Entry 5F8A (X-ray diffraction, 1.76 A resolution); this record covers chains D and B of the 4 polymer chains in the assembly.

== Chain D ==
Molecule: 12-nt DNA strand
Sequence (12 nucleotides; numbered 1 to 12; the number before each row is that of its first residue):
     1 AAAGATATCTTT

== Chain B ==
Protein: Type-2 restriction enzyme EcoRV
Organism: Escherichia coli
Notes: EC 3.1.21.4
UniProtKB: P04390 (T2E5_ECOLX); residues 2-245 here = UniProt positions 2-245
Amino-acid sequence (244 residues; each row starts with the number of its first residue):
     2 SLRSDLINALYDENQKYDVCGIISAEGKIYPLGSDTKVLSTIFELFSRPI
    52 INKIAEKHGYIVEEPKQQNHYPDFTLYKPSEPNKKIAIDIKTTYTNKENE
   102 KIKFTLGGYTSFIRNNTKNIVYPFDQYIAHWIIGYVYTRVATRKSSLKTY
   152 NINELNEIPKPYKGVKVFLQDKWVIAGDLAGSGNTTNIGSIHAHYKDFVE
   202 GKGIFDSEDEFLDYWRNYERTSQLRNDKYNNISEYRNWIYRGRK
Curated features (UniProtKB/Swiss-Prot):
  - active site: Asp-74, Asp-90, Lys-92
  - binding site (Mg(2+)): Glu-45, Asp-74, Asp-90
  - mutagenesis: Asn-70 (N70Q: Decrease in activity), Pro-73 (P73A/G: Loss of activity), Asp-74 (D74A: Loss of activity; D74E: Decrease in activity), Asp-90 (D90A/N/E/T: Loss of activity), Lys-92 (K92E: Loss of activity), Ser-183 to Asn-188 (Weak, non-specific phosphodiesterase activity), Ser-183 (S183A/T: Decrease in activity; S183I: Loss of activity), Asn-185 (N185D/A/Q: Loss of activity), Thr-186 (T186S/N: Loss of activity), Thr-187 (T187S/N: No loss of activity), Asn-188 (N188A/Q/T: Decrease in activity; N188D: Loss of activity), Gly-190 (G190A: No loss of activity), 1 further mutagenesis entry in UniProt
Ion coordination: Na+: Asn-15, Tyr-18, Asp-19 (together with 1,2-ethanediol); lutetium (III) ion: Glu-45, Asp-74
What the authors report for this chain:
  - lutetium (III) ion coordination: Glu-45, Asp-74
  - conformationally variable residues (side-chain flip): Glu-45
  - catalytic residues: Glu-45, Asp-74, Asp-90
  - contacts within the chain: Val-20/Ile-43, Ile-87/Ile-129 (hydrophobic contact)
  - self-association interface (contacts with another copy of this molecule); pairs are residue here / residue on that copy: Ile-43/Ile-23
  - binding site for the 12-nt DNA strand: Thr-37
  - binding site for the 12-nt DNA strand (chain D): Lys-38, Tyr-219, Ser-223, Gln-224, Arg-226
  - mutagenesis - L33V, L40V: decreased stability

== How chain D and chain B interact ==
Contacting residue pairs - 27 pairs, chain D then chain B:
  DA5(D) with Thr-111(B), hydrogen bond to the phosphate; Ser-112(B), phosphate contact; Lys-119(B), salt bridge to the phosphate; Asn-120(B), phosphate contact
  DT6(D) with Asn-70(B), sugar contact; Gly-109(B), phosphate contact; Ser-112(B), hydrogen bond to the phosphate; Phe-113(B), phosphate contact; Asn-120(B), phosphate contact; Thr-186(B), base contact
  DA7(D) with Asp-90(B), phosphate contact; Lys-92(B), sugar contact; Thr-186(B), base contact
  DT8(D) with Lys-92(B), salt bridge to the phosphate; Thr-93(B), hydrogen bond to the phosphate; Thr-106(B), hydrogen bond to the phosphate; Ser-183(B), base contact; Thr-186(B), hydrogen bond to the base; Asn-188(B), base contact
  DC9(D) with Thr-37(B), sugar contact; Thr-94(B), hydrogen bond to the phosphate; Tyr-95(B), phosphate contact; Arg-140(B), phosphate contact; Gly-182(B), hydrogen bond to the base; Ser-183(B), base contact
  DT10(D) with Tyr-95(B), hydrogen bond to the phosphate; Arg-140(B), salt bridge to the phosphate
Interface residues without a listed pair, chain B (21 interface residues in all): Ile-91, Gly-108

== In short ==
Chain D and chain B form an interface of 6 and 21 residues respectively, with 8 hydrogen bonds and 3 salt
bridges. Polar contacts include DT8(D)/Thr-186(B), DC9(D)/Gly-182(B) and DA5(D)/Thr-111(B). From the paper:
catalytic residues Glu-45(B), Asp-74(B) and Asp-90(B); L33V and L40V of chain B reduce stability.
Chain D is a 12-nt DNA strand and chain B is Type-2 restriction enzyme EcoRV (Escherichia coli); the
structure, Crystal structure of the ternary EcoRV-DNA-Lu complex with uncleaved DNA substrate. Lanthanide
binding to EcoRV-DNA complex ..., was determined by X-ray diffraction (same publication as 5HLK).
